Entry 4FS9 (X-ray diffraction, 3.10 A resolution); this record covers chains A and B.

== Chain A (and B) ==
Name: Broad specificity amino acid racemase
Organism: Pseudomonas putida
Notes: EC 5.1.1.10; chain B of this document is another copy of the same molecule, construct and numbering; everything in this record applies to it too
Amino-acid sequence (409 residues; row label = number of the first residue in the row):
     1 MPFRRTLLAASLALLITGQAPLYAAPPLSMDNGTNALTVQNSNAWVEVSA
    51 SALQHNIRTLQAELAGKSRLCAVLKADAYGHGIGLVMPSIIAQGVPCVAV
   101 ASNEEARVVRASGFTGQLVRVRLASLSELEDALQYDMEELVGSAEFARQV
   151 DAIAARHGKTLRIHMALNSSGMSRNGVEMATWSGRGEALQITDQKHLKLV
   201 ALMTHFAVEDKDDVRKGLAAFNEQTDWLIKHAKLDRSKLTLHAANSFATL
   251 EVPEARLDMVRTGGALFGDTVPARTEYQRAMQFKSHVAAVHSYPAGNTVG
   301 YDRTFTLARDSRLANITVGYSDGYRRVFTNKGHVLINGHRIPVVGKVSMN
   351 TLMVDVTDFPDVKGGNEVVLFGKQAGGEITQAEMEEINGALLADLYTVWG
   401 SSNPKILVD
Not modelled in the structure: 1-25
Cystine bridges: Cys71-Cys97
Small-molecule neighbours:
  - pyridoxyl-glutamic acid-5'-monophosphate (PE1; n~2~-({3-hydroxy-2-methyl-5-[(phosphonooxy)methyl]pyridin-4-yl}methyl)-L-lysine), molecule 1: Val73, Lys75, Tyr79, Val121, Arg174, His205, Glu209, Asn245, Ser246, Arg261, Thr262, Gly263, Gly264, Asp269, Leu391
  - pyridoxyl-glutamic acid-5'-monophosphate (PE1), molecule 2: Tyr301, Tyr320, Ser348, Met349
From the paper describing this entry:
  - catalytic residues: Lys75, Tyr301
  - binding site for pyridoxyl-glutamic acid-5'-monophosphate: Arg261

== Chain A / chain B interface ==
Pairs across the interface - 170 pairs, chain A then chain B:
  Leu28(A) - Met30(B)
  Leu28(A) - Asp31(B)
  Leu28(A) - Asn32(B)  hydrogen bond (backbone-backbone)
  Leu28(A) - Gly33(B)  hydrogen bond (backbone-backbone)
  Leu28(A) - Asp77(B)
  Leu28(A) - Ile83(B)  hydrophobic
  Leu28(A) - Glu104(B)  hydrogen bond (backbone-side chain)
  Leu28(A) - Arg107(B)
  Leu28(A) - Val108(B)  hydrophobic
  Ser29(A) - Met30(B)
  Ser29(A) - Asp31(B)
  Ser29(A) - Asn32(B)  hydrogen bond (side chain-backbone)
  Ser29(A) - Glu104(B)
  Ser29(A) - Arg107(B)  hydrogen bond
  Met30(A) - Leu28(B)
  Met30(A) - Ser29(B)
  Met30(A) - Met30(B)  hydrogen bond (backbone-backbone)
  Asp31(A) - Ser29(B)
  Asn32(A) - Leu28(B)  hydrogen bond (backbone-backbone)
  Asn32(A) - Ser29(B)  hydrogen bond
  Gly33(A) - Leu28(B)  hydrogen bond (backbone-backbone)
  Leu37(A) - Glu104(B)
  Gln40(A) - Ser127(B)
  Gln40(A) - Glu128(B)  hydrogen bond (backbone-backbone)
  Asn41(A) - Asn103(B)
  Asn41(A) - Asp131(B)
  Asn43(A) - Arg122(B)
  Asn43(A) - Glu128(B)
  Lys75(A) - Asn350(B)
  Ala76(A) - Ser321(B)
  Ala76(A) - Met349(B)  hydrophobic
  Asp77(A) - Leu28(B)
  Ile83(A) - Leu28(B)  hydrophobic
  Ala101(A) - Asn350(B)
  Asn103(A) - Asn41(B)
  Glu104(A) - Pro27(B)
  Glu104(A) - Leu28(B)  hydrogen bond (side chain-backbone)
  Glu104(A) - Ser29(B)  hydrogen bond (side chain-backbone)
  Glu104(A) - Leu37(B)
  Arg107(A) - Ser29(B)  hydrogen bond
  Val108(A) - Leu28(B)  hydrophobic
  Arg122(A) - Asn43(B)
  Arg122(A) - Thr317(B)
  Arg122(A) - Asn350(B)
  Arg122(A) - Thr351(B)
  Leu123(A) - Ala288(B)  hydrophobic
  Leu123(A) - His291(B)
  Leu123(A) - Asn315(B)
  Ala124(A) - Ala288(B)
  Ser125(A) - His286(B)
  Ser125(A) - Thr317(B)
  Ser127(A) - Gln40(B)  hydrogen bond (side chain-backbone)
  Glu128(A) - Gln40(B)  hydrogen bond (backbone-backbone)
  Glu128(A) - Asn43(B)
  Asp131(A) - Asn41(B)
  Gly142(A) - His291(B)  hydrogen bond (backbone-side chain)
  Ser143(A) - His291(B)
  Phe146(A) - Ala288(B)
  Phe146(A) - Ala289(B)  hydrophobic
  Asn168(A) - Tyr293(B)
  Asn168(A) - Asn297(B)
  Ser170(A) - Arg303(B)  hydrogen bond (backbone-side chain)
  Gly171(A) - Thr298(B)
  Gly171(A) - Arg303(B)
  Met172(A) - Val299(B)
  Met172(A) - Gly300(B)  hydrogen bond (backbone-backbone)
  Met172(A) - Tyr301(B)  hydrogen bond (side chain-backbone)
  Ser173(A) - Tyr293(B)
  Ser173(A) - Asn297(B)  hydrogen bond
  Ser173(A) - Thr298(B)  hydrogen bond (side chain-backbone)
  Ser173(A) - Val299(B)
  Ser173(A) - Met353(B)
  Arg174(A) - His291(B)  hydrogen bond (backbone-side chain)
  Arg174(A) - Tyr293(B)  hydrogen bond (backbone-side chain)
  Arg174(A) - Tyr301(B)
  Arg174(A) - Asn315(B)  hydrogen bond (backbone-side chain)
  Arg174(A) - Ser348(B)
  Arg174(A) - Thr351(B)
  Arg174(A) - Met353(B)
  Asn175(A) - His291(B)
  Asn175(A) - Tyr293(B)
  Asn175(A) - Asn315(B)  hydrogen bond
  Gly176(A) - Tyr293(B)  hydrogen bond (backbone-side chain)
  Glu178(A) - Pro294(B)
  Glu178(A) - Asn297(B)  hydrogen bond
  Thr181(A) - Pro294(B)
  His205(A) - Tyr301(B)
  Phe206(A) - Tyr301(B)
  Ala207(A) - Tyr301(B)
  Ala207(A) - Asp302(B)  hydrogen bond (backbone-backbone)
  Val208(A) - Asp302(B)
  Val208(A) - Arg303(B)
  Asp213(A) - Arg303(B)  salt bridge
  His286(A) - Ser125(B)
  Val287(A) - Ser125(B)
  Ala288(A) - Leu123(B)
  Ala288(A) - Ala124(B)
  Ala288(A) - Ser125(B)
  Ala288(A) - Phe146(B)
  Ala289(A) - Phe146(B)  hydrophobic
  His291(A) - Leu123(B)
  His291(A) - Gly142(B)
  His291(A) - Ser143(B)  hydrogen bond
  His291(A) - Asn175(B)
  Tyr293(A) - Asn168(B)
  Tyr293(A) - Ser173(B)
  Tyr293(A) - Arg174(B)  hydrogen bond (side chain-backbone)
  Tyr293(A) - Gly176(B)  hydrogen bond (side chain-backbone)
  Pro294(A) - Glu178(B)
  Pro294(A) - Thr181(B)
  Asn297(A) - Asn168(B)
  Asn297(A) - Ser173(B)  hydrogen bond
  Asn297(A) - Glu178(B)  hydrogen bond
  Thr298(A) - Gly171(B)
  Thr298(A) - Met172(B)
  Thr298(A) - Ser173(B)  hydrogen bond (backbone-side chain)
  Val299(A) - Met172(B)
  Val299(A) - Ser173(B)
  Gly300(A) - Met172(B)  hydrogen bond (backbone-backbone)
  Tyr301(A) - Met172(B)  hydrogen bond (backbone-side chain)
  Tyr301(A) - Arg174(B)  hydrogen bond
  Tyr301(A) - His205(B)  hydrogen bond
  Tyr301(A) - Phe206(B)
  Tyr301(A) - Ala207(B)
  Asp302(A) - Ala207(B)  hydrogen bond (backbone-backbone)
  Asp302(A) - Val208(B)
  Arg303(A) - Ser170(B)  hydrogen bond (side chain-backbone)
  Arg303(A) - Gly171(B)
  Arg303(A) - Ala207(B)
  Arg303(A) - Val208(B)
  Arg303(A) - Asp213(B)  salt bridge
  Asn315(A) - Leu123(B)
  Asn315(A) - Arg174(B)
  Asn315(A) - Asn175(B)  hydrogen bond
  Thr317(A) - Leu123(B)
  Thr317(A) - Ser125(B)
  Tyr320(A) - Leu391(B)
  Tyr320(A) - Ala393(B)
  Tyr320(A) - Asp394(B)
  Tyr320(A) - Thr397(B)
  Ser321(A) - Ala76(B)
  Ser321(A) - Thr397(B)
  Arg325(A) - Arg325(B)
  Arg325(A) - Asp394(B)
  Arg326(A) - Ala390(B)
  Arg326(A) - Asp394(B)  hydrogen bond (backbone-side chain)
  Ser348(A) - Arg174(B)  hydrogen bond
  Met349(A) - Ala76(B)  hydrophobic
  Met349(A) - Tyr79(B)  hydrophobic
  Met349(A) - Thr397(B)
  Asn350(A) - Lys75(B)
  Asn350(A) - Ala101(B)
  Thr351(A) - Arg122(B)
  Met353(A) - Ser173(B)
  Met353(A) - Arg174(B)
  Ala390(A) - Arg326(B)
  Leu391(A) - Tyr320(B)
  Leu391(A) - Arg326(B)
  Ala393(A) - Tyr320(B)
  Ala393(A) - Met349(B)  hydrophobic
  Asp394(A) - Tyr320(B)
  Asp394(A) - Arg325(B)
  Asp394(A) - Arg326(B)  hydrogen bond (side chain-backbone)
  Thr397(A) - Ser321(B)
  Thr397(A) - Met349(B)
  Val398(A) - Val398(B)  hydrophobic
  Val398(A) - Ser402(B)
  Ser401(A) - Ser402(B)
  Ser402(A) - Val398(B)
  Ser402(A) - Ser401(B)  hydrogen bond
Other interface residues (no listed pair), chain A (84 interface residues in all): Pro27, Tyr79, Ser102, Glu105, Val290, Ser292, Leu313
Other interface residues (no listed pair), chain B (84 interface residues in all): Pro26, Ser102, Glu105, Val287, Val290, Leu313

== In short ==
The chain A/chain B interface involves 84 residues from each chain, with 45 hydrogen bonds and 2 salt bridges.
Polar contacts include Asp213(A)-Arg303(B), Leu28(A)-Glu104(B) and Ser29(A)-Asn32(B). Chain A binds
pyridoxyl-glutamic acid-5'-monophosphate. The paper reports catalytic residues Lys75(A) and Tyr301(A); a
binding site for pyridoxyl-glutamic acid-5'-monophosphate at Arg261(A).
Chain A and chain B are both Broad specificity amino acid racemase (Pseudomonas putida); the structure,
Complex structure of a broad specificity amino acid racemase (Bar) within the reactive intermediate, was
determined by X-ray diffraction (same publication as 4DYJ and 4DZA).
